6SCE - chains A and B; structure by X-ray diffraction, 1.83 A resolution.

[Chain A]
Protein: Uncharacterized protein
Organism: Thermus thermophilus HB8
Reference sequence: Q53W14 (Q53W14_THET8); residues 2-636 here = UniProt positions 2-636
Chain sequence (638 residues; each row starts with the number of its first residue):
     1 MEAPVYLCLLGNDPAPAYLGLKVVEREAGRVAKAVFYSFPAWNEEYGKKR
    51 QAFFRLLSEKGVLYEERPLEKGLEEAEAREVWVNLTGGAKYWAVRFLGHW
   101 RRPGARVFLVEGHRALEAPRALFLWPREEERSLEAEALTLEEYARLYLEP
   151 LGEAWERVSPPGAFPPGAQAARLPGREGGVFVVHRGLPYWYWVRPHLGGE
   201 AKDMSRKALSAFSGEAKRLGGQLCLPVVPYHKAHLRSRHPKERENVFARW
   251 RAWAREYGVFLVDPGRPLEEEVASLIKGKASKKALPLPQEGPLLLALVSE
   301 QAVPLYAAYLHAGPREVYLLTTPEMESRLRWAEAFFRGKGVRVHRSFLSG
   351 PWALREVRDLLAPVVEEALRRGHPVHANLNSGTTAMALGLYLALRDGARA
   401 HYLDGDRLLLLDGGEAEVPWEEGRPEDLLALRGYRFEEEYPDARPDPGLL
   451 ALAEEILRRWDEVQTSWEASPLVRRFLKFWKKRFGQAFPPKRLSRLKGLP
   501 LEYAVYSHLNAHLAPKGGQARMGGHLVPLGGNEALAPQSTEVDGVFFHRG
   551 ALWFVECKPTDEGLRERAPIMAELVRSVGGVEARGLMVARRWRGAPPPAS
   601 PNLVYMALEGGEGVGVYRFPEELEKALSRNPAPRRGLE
Unresolved in the structure: 1-2, 464-471, 491-494, 530-539
Modified residues: Mse1 (selenomethionine); Mse204, Mse325, Mse386, Mse522, Mse571, Mse587, Mse606 (selenomethionine; parent Met)
Construct notes: initiating methionine (1); conflict Glu2 (Gln in Q53W14); expression tag (637-638)
What the authors report for this chain:
  - binding site for cyclic oligoadenylate (chain B): Asn12, Asp13, Trp42, Gly88, Lys90, His113, Tyr143, Tyr147, Gln222, Ser299, Gln301, Thr322, Glu324, Asn380, Thr384, Tyr402, Gly405, Gly550
  - mutagenesis - K90E: abolished binding to cyclic oligoadenylate (chain B)
  - mutagenesis - N12A, W42A, H113A, Q222E: decreased binding to cyclic oligoadenylate (chain B)
  - mutagenesis - K90E, R206E/R249E, E541A/D543A: abolished catalytic activity
  - catalytic residues: Glu541, Asp543

[Chain B]
Molecule: cyclic oligoadenylate
Sequence (4 nucleotides; each row starts with the number of its first residue):
     1 AAAA

[Chain A / chain B interface]
Contacting residue pairs - 51 pairs, chain A then chain B:
  Gly11(A) - A1(B)  sugar contact
  Gly11(A) - A2(B)  hydrogen bond to the phosphate
  Asn12(A) - A1(B)  hydrogen bond to the sugar
  Asn12(A) - A2(B)  hydrogen bond to the phosphate
  Asp13(A) - A2(B)  hydrogen bond to the phosphate
  Ala15(A) - A2(B)  base contact
  Pro16(A) - A2(B)  sugar contact
  Trp42(A) - A1(B)  base contact
  Trp42(A) - A4(B)  sugar contact
  Tyr46(A) - A1(B)  base contact
  Thr86(A) - A2(B)  sugar contact
  Thr86(A) - A3(B)  phosphate contact
  Gly87(A) - A2(B)  phosphate contact
  Gly88(A) - A1(B)  hydrogen bond to the phosphate
  Gly88(A) - A2(B)  hydrogen bond to the phosphate
  Ala89(A) - A1(B)  phosphate contact
  Lys90(A) - A1(B)  salt bridge to the phosphate
  Lys90(A) - A3(B)  phosphate contact
  Lys90(A) - A4(B)  hydrogen bond to the phosphate
  His113(A) - A2(B)  hydrogen bond to the sugar
  His113(A) - A3(B)  hydrogen bond to the base
  Tyr143(A) - A2(B)  hydrogen bond to the base
  Tyr147(A) - A2(B)  hydrogen bond to the base
  Gln222(A) - A1(B)  base contact
  Gln222(A) - A2(B)  sugar contact
  Leu223(A) - A2(B)  base contact
  Ser299(A) - A3(B)  hydrogen bond to the phosphate
  Ser299(A) - A4(B)  hydrogen bond to the phosphate
  Glu300(A) - A3(B)  hydrogen bond to the sugar
  Glu300(A) - A4(B)  hydrogen bond to the phosphate
  Gln301(A) - A4(B)  hydrogen bond to the phosphate
  Val303(A) - A4(B)  base contact
  Pro304(A) - A4(B)  base contact
  Thr321(A) - A3(B)  base contact
  Thr322(A) - A3(B)  hydrogen bond to the base
  Glu324(A) - A3(B)  hydrogen bond to the base
  Mse325(A) - A3(B)  base contact
  Pro351(A) - A3(B)  base contact
  Asn380(A) - A4(B)  hydrogen bond to the sugar
  Gly382(A) - A3(B)  sugar contact
  Thr383(A) - A3(B)  hydrogen bond to the sugar
  Thr384(A) - A3(B)  hydrogen bond to the phosphate
  Mse386(A) - A3(B)  base contact
  Tyr402(A) - A1(B)  hydrogen bond to the phosphate
  Tyr402(A) - A4(B)  hydrogen bond to the phosphate
  Leu403(A) - A4(B)  base contact
  Gly405(A) - A4(B)  hydrogen bond to the base
  Gly550(A) - A4(B)  hydrogen bond to the base
  Val581(A) - A4(B)  base contact
  Glu582(A) - A4(B)  base contact
  Pro633(A) - A4(B)  base contact
Also at the interface, not in a pair above, chain A (43 interface residues in all): Leu187, Pro188, Val298, Asp404

[Summary]
43 residues of chain A face 4 of chain B across their interface; the contacts include 25 hydrogen bonds and 1
salt bridge. Polar pairs include His113(A)-A3(B), Tyr143(A)-A2(B) and Tyr147(A)-A2(B). From the paper:
catalytic residues Glu541(A) and Asp543(A); N12A, W42A and H113A of chain A, among others, reduce binding to
cyclic oligoadenylate (chain B); 7 substitutions were tested in all.
Chain A is Uncharacterized protein (Thermus thermophilus HB8) and chain B is cyclic oligoadenylate; the
structure, Structure of a Type III CRISPR defence DNA nuclease activated by cyclic oligoadenylate, was
determined by X-ray diffraction.
